PDB entry 6T85 | X-ray diffraction, 1.10 A resolution | chain A

== Chain A ==
Molecule: Urocanate reductase
Organism: Shewanella oneidensis (strain MR-1)
Notes: EC 1.3.99.33
UniProtKB: Q8CVD0 (URDA_SHEON); residues 130-582 here = UniProt positions 130-582
Sequence (460 residues; numbered 0 to 588; 129 numbers in that range are skipped by the numbering (no residue carries them; nothing is unmodelled there); the number before each row is that of its first residue; numbering starts at 0):
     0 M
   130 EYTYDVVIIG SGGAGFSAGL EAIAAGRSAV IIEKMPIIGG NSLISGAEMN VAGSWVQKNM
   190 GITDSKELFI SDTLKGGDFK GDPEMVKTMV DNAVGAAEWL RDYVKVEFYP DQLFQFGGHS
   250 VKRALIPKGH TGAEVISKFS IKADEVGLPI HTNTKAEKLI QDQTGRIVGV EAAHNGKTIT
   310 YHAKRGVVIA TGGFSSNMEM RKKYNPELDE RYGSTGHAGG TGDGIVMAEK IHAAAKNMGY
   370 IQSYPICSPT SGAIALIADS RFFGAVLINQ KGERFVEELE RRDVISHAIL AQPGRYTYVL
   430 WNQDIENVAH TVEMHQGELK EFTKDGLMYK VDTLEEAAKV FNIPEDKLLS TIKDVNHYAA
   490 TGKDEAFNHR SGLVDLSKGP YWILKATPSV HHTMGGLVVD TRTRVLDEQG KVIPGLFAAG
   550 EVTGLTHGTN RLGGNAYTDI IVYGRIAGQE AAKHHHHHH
Disordered / not traced: 588
Construct notes: initiating methionine (0); expression tag (583-588)
Ligand contacts: ADP (adenosine-5'-diphosphate): Ile-138, Gly-139, Ser-140, Gly-141, Gly-142, Ala-143, Gly-144, Ile-161, Glu-162, Lys-163, Met-164, Gly-168, Gly-169, Asn-170, Ser-171, Thr-283, Lys-284, Ala-285, Ala-319, Thr-320, Gly-321, His-346, Gly-348, Asp-352, Met-356, Ala-548, Gly-549, Glu-550, Val-551, Ile-569
Swiss-Prot annotation at these positions:
  - active site: Arg-411 (Proton donor)
  - binding site (FAD): Ala-143, Glu-162, Asn-170, Ser-171, Gly-175, Ala-176, Ala-285, Asp-352, His-521, Glu-550, Ala-565
Reported in the primary citation:
  - catalytic residues: Arg-411 (proposed by the authors, not directly observed)
  - mutagenesis - Y373H: increased catalytic activity on fumarate
  - specificity-determining residues: Tyr-373
  - specificity-determining residues: Phe-391 (by similarity / conservation)

== Overview ==
Ligands of chain A: ADP. From UniProt: active-site residue Arg-411 and 11 FAD-binding residues. The paper
reports the catalytic residue Arg-411; Y373H increases catalytic activity on fumarate.
Chain A is Urocanate reductase (Shewanella oneidensis (strain MR-1)); the structure, Urocanate reductase in
complex with ADP, was determined by X-ray diffraction (same publication as 6T86 and 6T87).
